Entry 9ASH (electron microscopy, 2.58 A resolution); this record covers chains H and T of the 13 polymer chains in the assembly.

== Chain H ==
Protein: CRISPR system Cms endoribonuclease Csm3
From: Lactococcus lactis subsp. lactis
UniProt: L0CEA3 (L0CEA3_LACLL); numbering as in UniProt (aligned over 1-214)
Amino-acid sequence (214 residues; row label = number of the first residue in the row):
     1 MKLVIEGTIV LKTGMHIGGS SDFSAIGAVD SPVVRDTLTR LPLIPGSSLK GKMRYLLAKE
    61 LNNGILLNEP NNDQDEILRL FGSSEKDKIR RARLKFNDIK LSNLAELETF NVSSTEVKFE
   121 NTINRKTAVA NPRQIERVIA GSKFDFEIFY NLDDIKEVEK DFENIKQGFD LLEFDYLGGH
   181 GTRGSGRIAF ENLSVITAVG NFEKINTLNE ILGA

== Chain T ==
Molecule: Target RNA
Sequence (36 nucleotides; numbered 7 to 42; the number before each row is that of its first residue):
     7 CUUCUUCAGG UUGGACAGCU GGUGCUGCCA AGAGCA
Unresolved in the structure: 29-42

== Chain H / chain T interface ==
Residue-residue contacts - 13 pairs, chain H then chain T:
  Asp30(H) with U18(T), base contact
  Ser31(H) with U18(T), base contact
  Lys86(H) with G27(T), phosphate contact; G28(T), salt bridge to the phosphate
  Asn121(H) with G16(T), base contact
  Val129(H) with G16(T), sugar contact
  Ala130(H) with G16(T), hydrogen bond to the sugar
  Asn131(H) with U18(T), sugar contact
  Pro132(H) with G16(T), base contact; U17(T), sugar contact; U18(T), sugar contact
  Arg133(H) with U18(T), base contact
  Gln134(H) with U18(T), base contact
Other interface residues (no listed pair), chain H (11 interface residues in all): Ser84
Other interface residues (no listed pair), chain T (6 interface residues in all): U26

== Summary ==
Chain H and chain T form an interface of 11 and 6 residues respectively; the contacts include 1 hydrogen bond
and 1 salt bridge. Polar contacts include Ala130(H)-G16(T) and Lys86(H)-G28(T).
Here chain H is CRISPR system Cms endoribonuclease Csm3 (Lactococcus lactis subsp. lactis) and chain T is
Target RNA. Entry 9ASH (Cryo-EM structure of the active Lactococcus lactis Csm bound to target in
post-cleavage stage) was determined by electron microscopy together with 9ASI from the same study.
